Entry 4O1Q (X-ray diffraction, 2.59 A resolution); this record covers chains B and D of the 6 polymer chains in the assembly.

Chain B:
Molecule: Methylamine utilization protein MauG
Source organism: Paracoccus denitrificans
Notes: EC 1.-.-.-
Reference sequence: Q51658 (MAUG_PARDP); residues 1-367 here correspond to UniProt positions 21-387 (UniProt number = residue number + 20)
Amino-acid sequence (373 residues; row label = number of the first residue in the row; numbers below 1 keep their minus sign (His-5 is residue -5)):
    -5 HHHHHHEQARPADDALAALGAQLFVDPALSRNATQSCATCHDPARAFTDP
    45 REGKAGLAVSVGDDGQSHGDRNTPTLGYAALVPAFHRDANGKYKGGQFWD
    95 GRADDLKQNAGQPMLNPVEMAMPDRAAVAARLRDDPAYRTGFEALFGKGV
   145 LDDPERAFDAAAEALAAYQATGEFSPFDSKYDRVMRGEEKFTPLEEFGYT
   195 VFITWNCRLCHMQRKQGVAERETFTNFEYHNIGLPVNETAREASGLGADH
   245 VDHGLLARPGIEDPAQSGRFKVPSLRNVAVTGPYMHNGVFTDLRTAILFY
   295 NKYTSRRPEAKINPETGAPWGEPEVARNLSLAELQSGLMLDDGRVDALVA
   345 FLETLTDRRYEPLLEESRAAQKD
Disordered / not traced: -5 to 5, 361-367
Covalent attachments: heme c (HEC) linked to Cys31, Cys34, Cys201, Cys204
Construct notes: expression tag (-5 to 0); engineered mutation Asn103 (Gln123 in Q51658)
UniProt features mapped onto this chain:
  - binding site (heme c): Cys31, Cys34, His35, Cys201, Cys204, His205, His280
From the paper describing this entry:
  - mutagenesis - Q103N: unchanged expression
  - mutagenesis - Q103N: unchanged catalytic activity on preMADH

Chain D:
Molecule: Methylamine dehydrogenase heavy chain
Source organism: Paracoccus denitrificans
Notes: EC 1.4.99.3
Reference sequence: A1BB97 (A1BB97_PARDP); residues 2-386 here correspond to UniProt positions 33-417 (UniProt number = residue number + 31)
Amino-acid sequence (385 residues; numbered 2 to 386; the number before each row is that of its first residue):
     2 DAPEAETQAQETQGQAAARAAAADLAAGQDDEPRILEAPAPDARRVYVND
    52 PAHFAAVTQQFVIDGEAGRVIGMIDGGFLPNPVVADDGSFIAHASTVFSR
   102 IARGERTDYVEVFDPVTLLPTADIELPDAPRFLVGTYPWMTSLTPDGKTL
   152 LFYQFSPAPAVGVVDLEGKAFKRMLDVPDCYHIFPTAPDTFFMHCRDGSL
   202 AKVAFGTEGTPEITHTEVFHPEDEFLINHPAYSQKAGRLVWPTYTGKIHQ
   252 IDLSSGDAKFLPAVEALTEAERADGWRPGGWQQVAYHRALDRIYLLVDQR
   302 DEWRHKTASRFVVVLDAKTGERLAKFEMGHEIDSINVSQDEKPLLYALST
   352 GDKTLYIHDAESGEELRSVNQLGHGPQVITTADMG
Disordered / not traced: 2-10
Cystine bridges: Cys181-Cys196

Chain B / chain D interface:
Pairs across the interface (12; chain B residue first):
  Asn84(B) with Glu33(D), hydrogen bond
  Lys86(B) with Glu33(D), salt bridge
  Arg208(B) with Gly29(D), hydrogen bond (side chain-backbone); Gln30(D), hydrogen bond (side chain-backbone); Asp31(D)
  Lys209(B) with Asp31(D), hydrogen bond (backbone-side chain); Asp32(D); Glu33(D), salt bridge; Pro34(D)
  Gln210(B) with Asp31(D), hydrogen bond (backbone-side chain); Asp32(D); Pro34(D)
Also at the interface, not in a pair above, chain B (6 interface residues in all): Gln207

Summary:
The chain B/chain D interface involves 6 residues from each chain, with 5 hydrogen bonds and 2 salt bridges.
Polar pairs include Lys86(B)-Glu33(D), Lys209(B)-Glu33(D) and Asn84(B)-Glu33(D). From UniProt: 7 heme
c-binding residues on chain B. The paper reports that Q103N of chain B leaves expression unchanged; Q103N of
chain B leaves catalytic activity on preMADH unchanged.
Here chain B is Methylamine utilization protein MauG and chain D is Methylamine dehydrogenase heavy chain,
both from Paracoccus denitrificans. Entry 4O1Q (Crystal Structure of the Q103N-MauG/pre-Methylamine
Dehydrogenase Complex) was determined by X-ray diffraction.
